Entry 7OJN (electron microscopy, 2.92 A resolution); this record covers chains L and E of the 5 polymer chains in the assembly.

[Chain L]
Name: RNA-directed RNA polymerase L
Organism: Lassa mammarenavirus
Notes: EC 2.7.7.48, 3.1.-.-
Reference sequence: A0A3S8NV63 (A0A3S8NV63_9VIRU); numbering as in UniProt (aligned over 1-2217)
Sequence (2217 residues; each row starts with the number of its first residue):
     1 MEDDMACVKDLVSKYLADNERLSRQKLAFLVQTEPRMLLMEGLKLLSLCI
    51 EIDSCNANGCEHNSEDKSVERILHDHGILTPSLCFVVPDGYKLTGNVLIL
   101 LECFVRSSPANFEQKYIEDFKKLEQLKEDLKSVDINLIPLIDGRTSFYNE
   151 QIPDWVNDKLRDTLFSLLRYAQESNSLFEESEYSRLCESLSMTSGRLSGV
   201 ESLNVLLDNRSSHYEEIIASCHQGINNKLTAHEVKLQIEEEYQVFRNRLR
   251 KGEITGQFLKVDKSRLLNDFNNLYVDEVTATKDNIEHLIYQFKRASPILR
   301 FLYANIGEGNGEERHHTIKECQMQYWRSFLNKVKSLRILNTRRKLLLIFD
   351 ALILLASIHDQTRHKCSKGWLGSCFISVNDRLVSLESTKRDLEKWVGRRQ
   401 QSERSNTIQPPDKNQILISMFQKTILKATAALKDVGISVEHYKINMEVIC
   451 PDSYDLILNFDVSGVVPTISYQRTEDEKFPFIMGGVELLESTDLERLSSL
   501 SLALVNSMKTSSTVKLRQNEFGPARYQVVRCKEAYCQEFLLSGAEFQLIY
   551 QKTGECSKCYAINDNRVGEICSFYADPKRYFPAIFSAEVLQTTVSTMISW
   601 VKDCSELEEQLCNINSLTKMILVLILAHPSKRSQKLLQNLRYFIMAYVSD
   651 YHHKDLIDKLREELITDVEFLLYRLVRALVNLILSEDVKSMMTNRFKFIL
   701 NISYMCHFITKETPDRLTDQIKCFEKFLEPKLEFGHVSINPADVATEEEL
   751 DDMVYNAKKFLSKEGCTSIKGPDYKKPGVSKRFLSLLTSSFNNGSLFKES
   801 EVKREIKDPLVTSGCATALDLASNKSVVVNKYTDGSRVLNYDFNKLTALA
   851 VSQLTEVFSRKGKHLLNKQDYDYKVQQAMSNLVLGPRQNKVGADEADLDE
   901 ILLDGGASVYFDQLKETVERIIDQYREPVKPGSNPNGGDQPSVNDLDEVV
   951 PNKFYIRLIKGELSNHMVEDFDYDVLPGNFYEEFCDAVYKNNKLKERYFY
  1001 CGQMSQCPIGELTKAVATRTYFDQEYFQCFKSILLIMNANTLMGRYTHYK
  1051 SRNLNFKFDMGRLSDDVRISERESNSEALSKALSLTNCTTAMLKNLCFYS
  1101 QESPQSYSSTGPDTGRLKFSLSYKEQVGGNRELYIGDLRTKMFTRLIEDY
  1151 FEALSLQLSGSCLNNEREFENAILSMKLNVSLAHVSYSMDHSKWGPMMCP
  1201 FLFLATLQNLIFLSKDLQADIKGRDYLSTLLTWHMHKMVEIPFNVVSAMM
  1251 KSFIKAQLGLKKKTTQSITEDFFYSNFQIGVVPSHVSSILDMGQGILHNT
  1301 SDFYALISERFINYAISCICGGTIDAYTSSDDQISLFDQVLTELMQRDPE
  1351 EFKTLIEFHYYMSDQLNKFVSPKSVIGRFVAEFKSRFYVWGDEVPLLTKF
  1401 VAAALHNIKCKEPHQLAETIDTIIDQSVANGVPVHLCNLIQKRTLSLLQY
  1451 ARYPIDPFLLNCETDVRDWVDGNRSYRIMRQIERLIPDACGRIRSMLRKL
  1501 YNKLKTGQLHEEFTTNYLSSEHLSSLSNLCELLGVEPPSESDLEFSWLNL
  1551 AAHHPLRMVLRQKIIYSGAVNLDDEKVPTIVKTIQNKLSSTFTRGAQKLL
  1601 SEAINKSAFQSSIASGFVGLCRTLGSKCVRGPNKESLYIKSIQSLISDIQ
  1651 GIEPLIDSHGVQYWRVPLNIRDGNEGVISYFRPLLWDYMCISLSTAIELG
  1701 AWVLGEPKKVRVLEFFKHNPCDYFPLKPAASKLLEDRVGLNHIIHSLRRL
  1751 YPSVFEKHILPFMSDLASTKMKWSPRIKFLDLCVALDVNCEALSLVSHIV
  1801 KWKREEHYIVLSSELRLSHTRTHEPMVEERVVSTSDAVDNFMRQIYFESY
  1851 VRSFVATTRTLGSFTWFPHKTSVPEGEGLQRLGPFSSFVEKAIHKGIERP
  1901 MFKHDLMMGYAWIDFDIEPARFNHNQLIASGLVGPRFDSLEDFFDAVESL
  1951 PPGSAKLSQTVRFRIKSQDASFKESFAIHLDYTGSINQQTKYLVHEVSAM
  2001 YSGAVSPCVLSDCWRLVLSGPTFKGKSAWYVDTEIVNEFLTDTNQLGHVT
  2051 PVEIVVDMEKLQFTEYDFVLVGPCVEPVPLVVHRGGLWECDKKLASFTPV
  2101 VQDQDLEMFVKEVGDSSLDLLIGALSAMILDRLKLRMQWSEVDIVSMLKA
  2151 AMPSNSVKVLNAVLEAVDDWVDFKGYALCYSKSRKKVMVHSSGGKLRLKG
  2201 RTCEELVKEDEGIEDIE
Unresolved in the structure: 308-314, 405-409, 864-869, 883-909, 926-1058, 1563-1576, 1825-1830, 2209-2217
Bound ions: Zn2+: His316, Cys321, His364, Cys366; Mn2+ site 1 near Glu1152 (its only coordinating residue here); Mn2+ site 2: Asp1190, His1191, Asp1331 (together with 2KH); Mn2+ site 3: Asp1190, Asp1331, Asp1332 (together with 2KH) (shared with 1 residue of chain M)
Ligand contacts: 2KH (5'-O-[(S)-hydroxy{[(S)-hydroxy(phosphonooxy)phosphoryl]amino}phosphoryl]uridine): Lys1124, Arg1131, Asp1190, His1191, Ser1192, Lys1193, Trp1194, Gly1195, Gln1294, Gly1295, His1298, Ser1330, Asp1331, Asp1332, Ser1371, Lys1373
From the paper describing this entry:
  - Mn2+ coordination: Asp89, Glu188, Asp1190, Asp1331 to Asp1332
  - contacts within the chain: Gln32-Ala1911, Glu34-Lys1891, Glu70-Lys1094 (salt bridge), Pro81-Tyr1099, Asp129-Thr1089, Ala171-Lys1895, His232-Gln2045, Met691-Gly2193, Val802-Tyr2030, Ser82-Thr1089, Ala1091-Thr1591, Lys1215-Glu2053, Arg1131-Gln1294, Tyr1314-Gln2045, Trp1390-Arg2197, Phe1715-Tyr2176, Phe1715-Val2145, Phe1716-Val2189, Asp1722-Ser2191, Asp1722-Ser2192, Phe85-Ser1764, Ser1812-Gly2175, Leu1815-Gly2175, Arg1816-Asp2143
  - binding site for 2KH: Lys1124, Arg1131, Lys1373
  - binding site for 3' RNA: Leu1133
  - conformationally variable residues (helix shift, loop rearrangement, order/disorder transition): Ser181 to Glu188, Val811 to Asp820, Asn1087 to Ala1091, Thr1579 to Ser1611
  - catalytic residues: Asp1190, Asp1331, Asp1332
  - mutagenesis - L43G, L43N, L46G, L46N, V105G, R106K, P109G, K115A, R185A, L186G, L190G, L190N, H316A, C321A, N331A/K332A, H364A, C366A, R473A/T474A, Q551A/K552A, Y574A, L1093S, L1096A, L1096N, C1097G, F1098A, F1098S, E1102A, K1263A/T1265A, F1592A: decreased catalytic activity
  - mutagenesis - V514G/K515A, R525A/Y526A, Y1099A: abolished catalytic activity
  - mutagenesis - Q114A, E1102A: unchanged catalytic activity on 5' end only or both promoter ends
  - mutagenesis - Y1450A/R1452A: unchanged catalytic activity on 19 nt 3' and 20 nt 5' promoter RNAs
  - mutagenesis - Y1450A/R1452A: decreased catalytic activity on 47 nt hairpin RNA
  - mutagenesis - L502A, K509A, R1622A: unchanged catalytic activity

[Chain E]
Molecule: 3' RNA
Sequence (19 nucleotides; numbered -2 to 16; the number before each row is that of its first residue; numbers below 1 keep their minus sign (G-2 is residue -2)):
    -2 GCCUAGGAUCCACUGUGCG
Unresolved in the structure: -2 to 9

[Chain L / chain E interface]
Residue-residue contacts - 33 pairs, chain L then chain E:
  Ser328(L) - U13(E)  sugar contact
  Ser328(L) - G14(E)  hydrogen bond to the phosphate
  Asn331(L) - U13(E)  base contact
  Lys332(L) - G12(E)  salt bridge to the phosphate
  Lys332(L) - U13(E)  salt bridge to the phosphate
  Ser335(L) - C10(E)  sugar contact
  Ser335(L) - G12(E)  phosphate contact
  Arg337(L) - C10(E)  sugar contact
  Asn379(L) - U13(E)  base contact
  Asp380(L) - G12(E)  hydrogen bond to the base
  Asp380(L) - U13(E)  hydrogen bond to the base
  Ser499(L) - C15(E)  hydrogen bond to the base
  Leu502(L) - C15(E)  base contact
  Ala503(L) - C15(E)  base contact
  Asn506(L) - G14(E)  base contact
  Lys509(L) - G12(E)  base contact
  Lys509(L) - G14(E)  base contact
  Thr510(L) - G12(E)  base contact
  Ser511(L) - G12(E)  hydrogen bond to the base
  Phe539(L) - C15(E)  base contact
  Phe585(L) - G16(E)  phosphate contact
  Ser1446(L) - G16(E)  sugar contact
  Gln1449(L) - G16(E)  base contact
  Tyr1450(L) - G14(E)  hydrogen bond to the sugar
  Tyr1450(L) - C15(E)  phosphate contact
  Arg1452(L) - U13(E)  salt bridge to the phosphate
  Arg1452(L) - G14(E)  salt bridge to the phosphate
  Arg1557(L) - U11(E)  base contact
  Arg1622(L) - U11(E)  phosphate contact
  Arg1622(L) - G12(E)  sugar contact
  Gly1625(L) - G12(E)  sugar contact
  Ser1626(L) - U11(E)  hydrogen bond to the sugar
  Ser1658(L) - G16(E)  hydrogen bond to the base
Interface residues without a listed pair, chain L (32 interface residues in all): Lys334, Val378, Glu538, Val1559, Leu1560, Cys1621, Leu1624

[Summary]
32 residues of chain L and 7 residues of chain E are in contact, with 8 hydrogen bonds and 4 salt bridges.
Polar contacts include Asp380(L)-G12(E), Asp380(L)-U13(E) and Ser499(L)-C15(E). From the paper: catalytic
residues Asp1190(L), Asp1331(L) and Asp1332(L); L43G, L43N and L46G of chain L, among others, reduce catalytic
activity; 37 substitutions were tested in all.
Chain L is RNA-directed RNA polymerase L (Lassa mammarenavirus) and chain E is 3' RNA; the structure, Lassa
virus L protein in an elongation conformation [ELONGATION], was determined by electron microscopy, deposited
together with 7OEA, 7OEB, 7OJK and 7OJL.
